Entry 4WPX (X-ray diffraction, 3.31 A resolution); this record covers chains A and E of the 6 polymer chains in the assembly.

Chain A:
Molecule: Cell division control protein 31-like protein
From: Chaetomium thermophilum
UniProtKB: G0SAR7 (G0SAR7_CHATD); residues 1-177 here = UniProt positions 1-177
Amino-acid sequence (177 residues; each row starts with the number of its first residue):
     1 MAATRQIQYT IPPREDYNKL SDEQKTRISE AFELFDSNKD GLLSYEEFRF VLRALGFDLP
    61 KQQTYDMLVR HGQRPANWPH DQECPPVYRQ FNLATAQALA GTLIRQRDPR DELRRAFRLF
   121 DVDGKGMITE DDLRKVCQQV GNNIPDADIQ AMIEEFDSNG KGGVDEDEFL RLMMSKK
Not modelled in the structure: 1-5, 177

Chain E:
Molecule: Putative SAC3 family protein
From: Chaetomium thermophilum
UniProtKB: G0SGL4 (G0SGL4_CHATD); residues 1085-1170 here = UniProt positions 1085-1170
Amino-acid sequence (89 residues; each row starts with the number of its first residue):
  1082 GHMKPKRDLM ADFTKWFVTG DGGIMEEFTE ETLRHLLWDV WQRHQREEAE RKRKAEEEES
  1142 WRLAREHLTH RLQVKYFYRW REKARALAT
Not modelled in the structure: 1082-1089
Construct notes: expression tag (1082-1084)

How chain A and chain E interact:
Residue-residue contacts - 6 pairs, chain A then chain E:
  Ser-37(A) / Val-1155(E)
  Ser-37(A) / Tyr-1159(E)
  Lys-39(A) / Lys-1156(E)
  Lys-39(A) / Tyr-1159(E)
  Gln-138(A) / Glu-1139(E)
  Gln-139(A) / Glu-1140(E)
Interface residues without a listed pair, chain A (5 interface residues in all): Leu-34
Interface residues without a listed pair, chain E (7 interface residues in all): His-1151, Arg-1160

Summary:
The interface between chain A and chain E involves 5 residues on one side and 7 on the other.
Chain A is Cell division control protein 31-like protein and chain E is Putative SAC3 family protein, both
from Chaetomium thermophilum; the structure, Chaetomium theromophilum TREX2 CID domain complex, was determined
by X-ray diffraction (same publication as 4X2H and 4X2O).
